4QKV - chains A and B of the 3 polymer chains in the assembly; structure by X-ray diffraction, 3.00 A resolution.

# Chain A (and B)
Protein: Polymerase I and transcript release factor
Organism: Mus musculus
Notes: fragment: HR1 domain; chain B of this document is another copy of the same molecule, construct and numbering; everything in this record applies to it too
UniProtKB: O54724 (PTRF_MOUSE); residues 45-155 here = UniProt positions 45-155
Sequence (111 residues; each row starts with the number of its first residue):
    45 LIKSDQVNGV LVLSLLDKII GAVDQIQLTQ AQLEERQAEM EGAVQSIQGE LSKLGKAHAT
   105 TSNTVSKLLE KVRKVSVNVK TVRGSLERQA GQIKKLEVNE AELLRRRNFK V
Unresolved in the structure: 45, 147-155 (chain B: 45-51, 145-155)
Swiss-Prot annotation at these positions:
  - region: Val-54 to Ile-64 (Nuclear export signal), Leu-55 to Leu-77 (Leucine-zipper 1), Lys-138 to Lys-154 (Nuclear localization signal)
  - modified residue (Phosphoserine): Ser-48, Ser-120
  - cross-link (Glycyl lysine isopeptide (Lys-Gly)): Lys-118 (interchain with G-Cter in SUMO2), Lys-124 (interchain with G-Cter in SUMO2)
Reported in the primary citation:
  - self-association interface (contacts with another copy of this molecule); pairs are residue here / residue on that copy: His-102/Thr-105 (hydrogen bond), Gln-133

# Interface between chain A and chain B
Residue-residue contacts (53; chain A residue first):
  Asn-52(A) / Leu-57(B)
  Val-56(A) / Leu-57(B)  hydrophobic
  Leu-59(A) / Leu-60(B)  hydrophobic
  Leu-60(A) / Leu-60(B)  hydrophobic
  Ile-63(A) / Ile-63(B)  hydrophobic
  Ile-63(A) / Ile-64(B)  hydrophobic
  Ala-66(A) / Gln-71(B)
  Ile-70(A) / Val-67(B)  hydrophobic
  Ile-70(A) / Ile-70(B)  hydrophobic
  Ile-70(A) / Gln-71(B)
  Ile-70(A) / Gln-74(B)  hydrogen bond (backbone-side chain)
  Thr-73(A) / Gln-74(B)
  Thr-73(A) / Glu-78(B)
  Gln-74(A) / Gln-74(B)
  Leu-77(A) / Gln-74(B)
  Leu-77(A) / Gln-81(B)  hydrogen bond (backbone-side chain)
  Arg-80(A) / Gln-81(B)
  Arg-80(A) / Glu-85(B)
  Gln-81(A) / Gln-81(B)
  Met-84(A) / Met-84(B)  hydrophobic
  Met-84(A) / Glu-85(B)
  Met-84(A) / Val-88(B)  hydrophobic
  Ile-91(A) / Val-88(B)  hydrophobic
  Ile-91(A) / Leu-95(B)
  Glu-94(A) / Gln-92(B)  hydrogen bond
  Glu-94(A) / Leu-95(B)
  Leu-95(A) / Leu-95(B)  hydrophobic
  Leu-98(A) / Leu-95(B)  hydrophobic
  Leu-98(A) / Gly-99(B)
  Ala-101(A) / His-102(B)  hydrogen bond (backbone-side chain)
  His-102(A) / His-102(B)
  Thr-105(A) / His-102(B)  hydrogen bond
  Thr-108(A) / Val-109(B)
  Val-109(A) / Val-109(B)  hydrophobic
  Leu-112(A) / Val-109(B)
  Leu-112(A) / Leu-112(B)  hydrophobic
  Leu-112(A) / Leu-113(B)  hydrophobic
  Val-119(A) / Val-119(B)  hydrophobic
  Val-119(A) / Val-123(B)  hydrophobic
  Asn-122(A) / Val-123(B)
  Asn-122(A) / Arg-127(B)
  Thr-125(A) / Arg-127(B)
  Val-126(A) / Val-126(B)  hydrophobic
  Val-126(A) / Arg-127(B)
  Val-126(A) / Leu-130(B)
  Ser-129(A) / Leu-130(B)
  Gln-133(A) / Leu-130(B)  hydrogen bond (side chain-backbone)
  Gln-133(A) / Gln-133(B)
  Gln-133(A) / Ala-134(B)
  Gln-133(A) / Ile-137(B)
  Ile-137(A) / Ile-137(B)  hydrophobic
  Leu-140(A) / Leu-140(B)  hydrophobic
  Leu-140(A) / Glu-141(B)
Interface residues without a listed pair, chain A (36 interface residues in all): Val-67, Ala-87, Val-88, Val-116, Val-123
Interface residues without a listed pair, chain B (38 interface residues in all): Val-56, Leu-77, Ile-91, Leu-98, Ser-106, Val-116, Ser-120, Glu-131

# Overview
Chain A and chain B form an interface of 36 and 38 residues respectively; the contacts include 6 hydrogen
bonds. Polar pairs include Ile-70(A)/Gln-74(B), Leu-77(A)/Gln-81(B) and Glu-94(A)/Gln-92(B). The paper reports
a self-association interface involving His-102(A), Thr-105(A) and Gln-133(A).
Both chains are Polymerase I and transcript release factor (Mus musculus). Entry 4QKV (Crystal structure of
the mouse cavin1 HR1 domain) was determined by X-ray diffraction, deposited together with 4QKW.
